Entry 5DXT (X-ray diffraction, 2.25 A resolution); this record covers chain A.

# Chain A
Name: Phosphatidylinositol 4,5-bisphosphate 3-kinase catalytic subunit alpha isoform
Organism: Homo sapiens
Notes: EC 2.7.1.153, 2.7.11.1; fragment: pi3-kinase p110 alpha
UniProtKB: P42336 (PK3CA_HUMAN); numbering as in UniProt (aligned over 107-1068)
Chain sequence (962 residues; each row starts with the number of its first residue):
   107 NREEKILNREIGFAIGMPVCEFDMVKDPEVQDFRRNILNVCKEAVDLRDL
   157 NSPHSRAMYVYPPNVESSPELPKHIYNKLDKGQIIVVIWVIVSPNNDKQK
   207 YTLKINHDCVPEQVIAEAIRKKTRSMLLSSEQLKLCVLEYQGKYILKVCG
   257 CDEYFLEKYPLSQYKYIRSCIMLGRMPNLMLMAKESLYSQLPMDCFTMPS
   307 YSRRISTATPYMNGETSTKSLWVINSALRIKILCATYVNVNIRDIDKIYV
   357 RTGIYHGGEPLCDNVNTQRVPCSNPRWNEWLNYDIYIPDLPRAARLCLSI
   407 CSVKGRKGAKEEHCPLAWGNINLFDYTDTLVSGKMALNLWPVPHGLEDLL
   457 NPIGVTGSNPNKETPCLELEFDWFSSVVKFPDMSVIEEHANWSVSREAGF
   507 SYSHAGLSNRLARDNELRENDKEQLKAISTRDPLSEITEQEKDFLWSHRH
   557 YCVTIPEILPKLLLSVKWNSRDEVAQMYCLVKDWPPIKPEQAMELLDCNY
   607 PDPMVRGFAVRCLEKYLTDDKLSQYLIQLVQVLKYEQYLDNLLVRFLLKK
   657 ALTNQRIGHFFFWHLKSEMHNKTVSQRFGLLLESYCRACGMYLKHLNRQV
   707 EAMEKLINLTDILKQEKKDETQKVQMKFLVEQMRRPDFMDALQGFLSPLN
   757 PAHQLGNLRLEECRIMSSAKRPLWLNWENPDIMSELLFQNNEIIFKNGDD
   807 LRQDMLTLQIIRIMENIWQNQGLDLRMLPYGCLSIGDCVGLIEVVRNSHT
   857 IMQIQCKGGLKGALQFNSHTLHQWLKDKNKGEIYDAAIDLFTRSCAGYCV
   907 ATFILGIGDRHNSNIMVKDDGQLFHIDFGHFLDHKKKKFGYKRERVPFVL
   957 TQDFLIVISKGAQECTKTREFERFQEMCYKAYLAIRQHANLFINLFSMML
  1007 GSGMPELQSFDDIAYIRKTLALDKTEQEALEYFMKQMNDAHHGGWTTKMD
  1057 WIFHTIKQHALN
Disordered / not traced: 199-202, 233-247, 311-321, 348-353, 410-416, 450-453, 863-872, 941-948, 969, 1052-1068
Residues lining bound ligands: gdc-0326 (5H5; (2S)-2-({2-[1-(propan-2-yl)-1H-1,2,4-triazol-5-yl]-5,6-dihydroimidazo[1,2-d][1,4]benzoxazepin-9-yl}oxy)propanamide): R770, M772, S774, P778, W780, I800, K802, D810, Y836, I848, E849, V850, V851, S854, H855, T856, Q859, M922, F930, I932, D933
UniProt features mapped onto this chain:
  - region: I771 to R777 (G-loop), G912 to N920 (Catalytic loop), H931 to T957 (Activation loop)
  - site: K776 (Implicated in the recognition of ATP as well as PIP2. Also crucial for autophosphorylation of the p85alpha subunit)

# In short
Chain A binds gdc-0326.
Chain A is Phosphatidylinositol 4,5-bisphosphate 3-kinase catalytic subunit alpha isoform (Homo sapiens); the
structure, p110alpha with GDC-0326, was determined by X-ray diffraction together with 5DXH and 5DXU from the
same study.
